8UA9 - chains E and M of the 16 polymer chains in the assembly; structure by electron microscopy, 3.00 A resolution.

== Chain E (and M) ==
Name: Envelope glycoprotein E1
From: Eastern equine encephalitis virus
Notes: chain M of this document is another copy of the same molecule, construct and numbering; everything in this record applies to it too
UniProt: Q88678 (Q88678_EEEV); residues 1-441 here correspond to UniProt positions 802-1242 (UniProt number = residue number + 801)
Amino-acid sequence (441 residues; row label = number of the first residue in the row):
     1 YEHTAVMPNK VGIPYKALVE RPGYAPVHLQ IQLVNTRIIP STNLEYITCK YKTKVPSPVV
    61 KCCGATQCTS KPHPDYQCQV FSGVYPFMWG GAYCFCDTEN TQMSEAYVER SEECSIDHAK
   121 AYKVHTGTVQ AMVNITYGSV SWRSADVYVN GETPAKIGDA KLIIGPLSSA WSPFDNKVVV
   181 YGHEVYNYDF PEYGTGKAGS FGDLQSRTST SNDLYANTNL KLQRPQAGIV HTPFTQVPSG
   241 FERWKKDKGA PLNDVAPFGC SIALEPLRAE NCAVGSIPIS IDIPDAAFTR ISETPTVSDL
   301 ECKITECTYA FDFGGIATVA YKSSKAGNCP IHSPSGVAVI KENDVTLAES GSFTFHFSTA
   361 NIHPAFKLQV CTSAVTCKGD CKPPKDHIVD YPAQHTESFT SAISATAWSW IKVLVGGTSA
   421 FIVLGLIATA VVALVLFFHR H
Cystine bridges: C49-C114, C62-C94, C260-C272, C302-C377, C307-C381, C329-C371
Glycans and other covalent adducts: N-acetylglucosamine (NAG) linked to N134

== Interface between chain E and chain M ==
Contacting residue pairs - 5 pairs, chain E then chain M:
  E306(E) - R21(M)
  E306(E) - P22(M)
  E306(E) - G23(M)  hydrogen bond (side chain-backbone)
  I316(E) - I291(M)  hydrophobic
  K385(E) - Y1(M)
Interface residues without a listed pair, chain E (4 interface residues in all): T308
Interface residues without a listed pair, chain M (6 interface residues in all): Y24

== In short ==
4 residues of chain E and 6 residues of chain M are in contact, with 1 hydrogen bond. The hydrogen-bonded pair
is E306(E)-G23(M). N-acetylglucosamine is covalently linked to N134(E).
Chain E and chain M are both Envelope glycoprotein E1 (Eastern equine encephalitis virus); the structure,
Structure of eastern equine encephalitis virus VLP unliganded quasi-threefold spike protein, was determined by
electron microscopy (same publication as 8UA8).
